PDB entry 6TD5 | electron microscopy, 3.20 A resolution | chains M and i of the 28 polymer chains in the assembly

== Chain M ==
Protein: Proteasome subunit beta
From: Leishmania donovani
Notes: EC 3.4.25.1
Sequence (339 residues; numbered 1 to 339; the number before each row is that of its first residue):
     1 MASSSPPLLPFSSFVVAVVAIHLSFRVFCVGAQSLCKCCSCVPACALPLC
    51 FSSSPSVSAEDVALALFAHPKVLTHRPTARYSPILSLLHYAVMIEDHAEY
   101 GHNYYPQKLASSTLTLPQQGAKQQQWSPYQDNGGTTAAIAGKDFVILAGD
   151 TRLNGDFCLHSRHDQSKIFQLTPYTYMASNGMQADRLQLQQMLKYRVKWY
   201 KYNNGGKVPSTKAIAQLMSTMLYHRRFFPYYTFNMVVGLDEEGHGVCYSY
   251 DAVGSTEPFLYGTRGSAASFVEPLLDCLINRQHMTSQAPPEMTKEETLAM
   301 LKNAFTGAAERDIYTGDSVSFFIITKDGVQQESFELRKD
Disordered / not traced: 1-125

== Chain i ==
Protein: Proteasome subunit beta
From: Leishmania donovani
Notes: EC 3.4.25.1
Sequence (225 residues; row label = number of the first residue in the row):
    30 TTIVGVVYRDGVVLGADTRATEGSIVADKRCRKIHYMAPNIMCCGAGTSA
    80 DTEAVTNMVSSHLALHRLETGKQSRVLEALTLLKRHLYRYQGHVSAALVL
   130 GGVDVEGPFLATIAPHGSTDRLPFVTMGSGSIAAMAQLEAAYKDNMTCEE
   180 AKELVASAIRKGIFNDPYSGTQVDVCVITKDKTELTIGYDKPNERMYPRQ
   230 EVLLPPGTTPVLKEEIRQLVDIVDA
Disordered / not traced: 249-254
Glycans and other covalent adducts: bortezomib (BO2) linked to Thr30
Ligand contacts: bortezomib (BO2; N-[(1R)-1-(dihydroxyboryl)-3-methylbutyl]-N-(pyrazin-2-ylcarbonyl)-L-phenylalaninamide): Asp46, Arg48, Ala49, Thr50, Glu51, Ala56, Lys62, Gly74, Ala75, Gly76, Thr77, Ser78, Thr81, Tyr197

== Interface between chain M and chain i ==
Contacting residue pairs (46):
  Phe157(M) with Pro196(i); Tyr197(i), hydrophobic
  Arg162(M) with Phe193(i), hydrogen bond (side chain-backbone)
  Phe270(M) with Ile54(i), hydrophobic
  Leu278(M) with Val231(i), hydrophobic
  His283(M) with Thr237(i); Pro239(i)
  Met284(M) with Leu233(i), hydrophobic; Thr237(i)
  Thr285(M) with Gly236(i); Thr237(i), hydrogen bond (backbone-backbone); Pro239(i)
  Ser286(M) with Thr237(i)
  Ala299(M) with Tyr226(i), hydrogen bond (backbone-side chain); Gln229(i)
  Met300(M) with Gln229(i)
  Lys302(M) with Tyr226(i)
  Asn303(M) with Tyr226(i); Gln229(i), hydrogen bond
  Thr306(M) with Tyr226(i)
  Glu310(M) with Val55(i); Lys58(i), salt bridge; Arg224(i)
  Arg311(M) with Ile54(i); Val55(i), hydrogen bond (backbone-backbone); Ala56(i), hydrogen bond (side chain-backbone); Lys58(i)
  Asp312(M) with Ser53(i)
  Ile313(M) with Thr50(i); Ser53(i); Val55(i), hydrophobic; Pro196(i); Tyr197(i), hydrophobic
  Tyr314(M) with Ser53(i); Tyr197(i)
  Phe334(M) with Tyr226(i), hydrophobic
  Leu336(M) with Met225(i)
  Arg337(M) with Thr200(i); Asn222(i)
  Lys338(M) with Phe193(i); Asn222(i)
  Asp339(M) with Arg48(i), salt bridge; Ile192(i); Gly199(i); Thr200(i), hydrogen bond (side chain-backbone); Asn222(i)
Also at the interface, not in a pair above, chain M (26 interface residues in all): Arg152, Leu159, Glu335
Also at the interface, not in a pair above, chain i (29 interface residues in all): Asp57, Asn194, Ser198, Glu223, Arg228, Thr238

== Summary ==
26 residues of chain M face 29 of chain i across their interface; the contacts include 7 hydrogen bonds and 2
salt bridges. Polar pairs include Glu310(M)-Lys58(i), Asp339(M)-Arg48(i) and Arg162(M)-Phe193(i). Bortezomib
is covalently linked to Thr30(i).
Here chain M is Proteasome subunit beta and chain i is Proteasome subunit beta, both from Leishmania donovani.
Entry 6TD5 (Leishmania tarentolae proteasome 20S subunit complexed with LXE408 and bortezomib) was determined
by electron microscopy, deposited together with 6TCZ.
